Entry 4FFM (X-ray diffraction, 1.91 A resolution); this record covers chain A.

[Chain A]
Name: PylC
From: Methanosarcina barkeri
Reference sequence: Q46E79 (Q46E79_METBF); residue numbers follow UniProt; this construct covers 1-363
Chain sequence (363 residues; numbered 1 to 363; the number before each row is that of its first residue):
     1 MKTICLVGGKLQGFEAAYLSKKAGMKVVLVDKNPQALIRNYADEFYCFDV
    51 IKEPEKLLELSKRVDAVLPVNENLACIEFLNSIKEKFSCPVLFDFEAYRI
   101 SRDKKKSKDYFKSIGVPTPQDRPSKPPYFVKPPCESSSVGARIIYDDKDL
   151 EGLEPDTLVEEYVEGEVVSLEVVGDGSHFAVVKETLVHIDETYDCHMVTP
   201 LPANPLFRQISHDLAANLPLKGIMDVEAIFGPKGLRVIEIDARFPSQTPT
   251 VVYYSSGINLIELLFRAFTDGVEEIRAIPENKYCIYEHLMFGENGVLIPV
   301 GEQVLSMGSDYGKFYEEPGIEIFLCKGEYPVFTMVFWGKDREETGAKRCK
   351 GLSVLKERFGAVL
Unresolved in the structure: 132-140, 146-151, 276-279
Bound ions: Mg2+ site 1: E227, E239 (together with ADP); Mg2+ site 2: E239, D241 (together with ADP)
Ligand contacts:
  - L-lysine-Ne-D-ornithine (0TF): K10, L11, Q12, V70, N71, E72, S169, E171, D225, E227, R243, P245, S246, Q247, T248, E302
  - ADP: K104, P119, F129, K131, E160, E161, Y162, V163, V167, I189, Y193, E227, I229, I238, E239, D241
  - ATP (adenosine-5'-triphosphate): V7, G8, G9, K10, Q12, V30, D31, K32, N33, F48, D49, V50, I51, N71, E72, N73, C76

[Overview]
Ligands of chain A: L-lysine-Ne-D-ornithine, ADP and ATP. E227 and E239 form the Mg2+ site 1. E239 and D241
form the Mg2+ site 2.
Chain A is PylC (Methanosarcina barkeri); the structure, PylC in complex with L-lysine-Ne-D-ornithine
(cocrystallized with L-lysine-Ne-D-ornithine), was determined by X-ray diffraction, deposited together with
4FFL, 4FFN, 4FFP and 4FFR.
